Entry 9HRU (X-ray diffraction, 1.88 A resolution); this record covers chain A.

== Chain A ==
Protein: Lysozyme C
Organism: Gallus gallus
Notes: EC 3.2.1.17; engineered mutation(s): 0
UniProt: P00698 (LYSC_CHICK); residues 1-129 here correspond to UniProt positions 19-147 (UniProt number = residue number + 18)
Sequence (129 residues; row label = number of the first residue in the row):
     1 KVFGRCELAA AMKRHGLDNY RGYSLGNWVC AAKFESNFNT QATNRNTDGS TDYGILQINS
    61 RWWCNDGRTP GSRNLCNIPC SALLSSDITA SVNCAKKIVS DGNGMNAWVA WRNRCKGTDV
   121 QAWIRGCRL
Cystine bridges: Cys6-Cys127, Cys30-Cys115, Cys64-Cys80, Cys76-Cys94
Small-molecule neighbours: phosphated-cyclotrixylohydroquinoylene (A1IXG): Arg61, Gly71, Ser72, Arg73
Swiss-Prot annotation at these positions:
  - active site: Glu35, Asp52
  - binding site (substrate): Asp101
What the authors report for this chain:
  - binding site for phosphated-cyclotrixylohydroquinoylene: Arg5, Arg61, Arg73, Arg112, Trp123

== Overview ==
Bound to chain A: phosphated-cyclotrixylohydroquinoylene. From UniProt: active-site residues Glu35 and Asp52
and substrate-binding residue Asp101. The paper reports a binding site for
phosphated-cyclotrixylohydroquinoylene at Arg5, Arg61 and Arg73 among others.
Chain A is Lysozyme C (Gallus gallus); the structure, The Lysozyme - pctx complex in space group P3121, was
determined by X-ray diffraction (same publication as 9HRV, 9HRW, 9HRX, 9HRY and 9HRZ).
